Entry 2I4P (X-ray diffraction, 2.10 A resolution); this record covers chains A and B.

# Chain A (and B)
Protein: Peroxisome proliferator-activated receptor gamma
Source organism: Homo sapiens
Notes: fragment: ligand binding domain (LBD); chain B of this document is another copy of the same molecule, construct and numbering; everything in this record applies to it too
UniProt: P37231 (PPARG_HUMAN); residues 195-476 here correspond to UniProt positions 223-504 (UniProt number = residue number + 28)
Amino-acid sequence (286 residues; numbered 191 to 476; the number before each row is that of its first residue):
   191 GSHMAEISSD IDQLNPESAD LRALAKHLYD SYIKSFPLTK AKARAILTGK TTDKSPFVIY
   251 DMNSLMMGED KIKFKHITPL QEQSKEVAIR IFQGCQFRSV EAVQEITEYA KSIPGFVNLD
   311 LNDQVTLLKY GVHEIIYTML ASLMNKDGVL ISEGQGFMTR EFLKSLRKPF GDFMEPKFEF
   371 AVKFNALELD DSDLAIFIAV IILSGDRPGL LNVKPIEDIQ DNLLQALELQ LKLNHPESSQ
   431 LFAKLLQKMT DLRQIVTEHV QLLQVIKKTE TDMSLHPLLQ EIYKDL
Not modelled in the structure: 191-206
Differences from the reference sequence: cloning artifact (191-194)
Swiss-Prot annotation at these positions:
  - motif: Pro467 to Asp475 (9aaTAD)
  - binding site (rosiglitazone): Gln286 to Ser289, His323, His449, Tyr473
  - cross-link: Lys224 (Glycyl lysine isopeptide (Lys-Gly) (interchain with G-Cter in ubiquitin))
Ligand contacts: DRH ((2S)-2-(4-{2-[1,3-benzoxazol-2-yl(heptyl)amino]ethyl}phenoxy)-2-methylbutanoic acid): Phe226, Phe282, Cys285, Gln286, Arg288, Ser289, Ala292, Glu295, Ile296, His323, Ile325, Ile326, Tyr327, Met329, Leu330, Ile341, Met364, His449, Leu453, Leu469, Tyr473

# Interface between chain A and chain B
Pairs across the interface (29; chain A residue first):
  Asp396(A) with Lys438(B), salt bridge
  Gln410(A) with Gln437(B)
  Asp411(A) with Lys434(B), salt bridge
  Leu414(A) with Gln430(B); Ala433(B), hydrophobic
  Gln415(A) with Ser429(B); Gln430(B)
  Glu418(A) with Glu418(B); Gln430(B)
  Ser429(A) with Asp411(B), hydrogen bond; Gln415(B)
  Gln430(A) with Asp411(B); Leu414(B); Gln415(B); Phe432(B)
  Phe432(A) with Gln430(B); Ala433(B), hydrophobic
  Ala433(A) with Leu414(B), hydrophobic; Leu436(B), hydrophobic
  Lys434(A) with Gln410(B)
  Leu436(A) with Ala433(B), hydrophobic
  Gln437(A) with Gln410(B); Met439(B)
  Met439(A) with Thr440(B)
  Thr440(A) with Met439(B); Thr440(B); Arg443(B)
  Gln444(A) with Arg443(B)
  Thr447(A) with Gln444(B), hydrogen bond
Other interface residues (no listed pair), chain B (22 interface residues in all): Lys373, Glu407, Lys422, Asp441, Thr447

# Summary
17 residues of chain A face 22 of chain B across their interface; the contacts include 2 hydrogen bonds and 2
salt bridges. Polar pairs include Asp396(A)-Lys438(B), Asp411(A)-Lys434(B) and Ser429(A)-Asp411(B). Ligands of
chain A: compound DRH. UniProt lists 7 rosiglitazone-binding residues on chain A.
Both chains are Peroxisome proliferator-activated receptor gamma (Homo sapiens). Entry 2I4P (Crystal structure
of the complex between PPARgamma and the partial agonist LT127 (ureidofibrate derivative). Structure obtained
...) was determined by X-ray diffraction, deposited together with 2I4J and 2I4Z.
